Entry 6AM0 (X-ray diffraction, 2.84 A resolution); this record covers chains E and F of the 8 polymer chains in the assembly.

# Chain E
Name: KLLA0F23980p
Source organism: Kluyveromyces lactis (strain ATCC 8585 / CBS 2359 / DSM 70799 / NBRC 1267 / NRRL Y-1140 / WM37)
UniProtKB: Q6CIU1 (Q6CIU1_KLULA); residue numbers follow UniProt; this construct covers 1-275
Sequence (275 residues; numbered 1 to 275; the number before each row is that of its first residue):
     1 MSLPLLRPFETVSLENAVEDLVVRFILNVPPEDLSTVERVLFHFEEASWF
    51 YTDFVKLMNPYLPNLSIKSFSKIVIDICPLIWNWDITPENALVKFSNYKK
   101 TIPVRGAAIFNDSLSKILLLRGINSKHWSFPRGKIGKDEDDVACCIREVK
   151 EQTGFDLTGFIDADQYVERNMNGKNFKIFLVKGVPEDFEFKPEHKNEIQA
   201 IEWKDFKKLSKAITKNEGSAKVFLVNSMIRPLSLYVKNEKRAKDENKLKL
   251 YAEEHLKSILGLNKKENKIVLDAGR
Not modelled in the structure: 1, 217-221, 264-275
Differences from the reference sequence: engineered mutation Gln152 (Glu in Q6CIU1)
Ligand contacts: 6VQ ([[(2R,3S,4R,5R)-5-(2-azanyl-7-methyl-6-oxidanylidene-3H-purin-7-ium-9-yl)-3,4-bis(oxidanyl)oxolan-2-yl]methoxy-sulfanyl-phosphoryl] [[[(2R,3S,4R,5R)-5-(2-azanyl-7-methyl-6-oxidanylidene-3H-purin-7-ium-9-yl)-3,4-bis(oxidanyl)oxolan-2-yl]methoxy-sulfanyl-phosphoryl]oxy-oxidanyl-phosphoryl] hydrogen phosphate): Trp49, Thr52, Asp53, Lys100, Val104, Ser125, His127, Arg132, Lys134, Glu151, Lys174, Phe176, His194, Asn196, Glu197, Phe223
From the paper describing this entry:
  - mutagenesis - R39A, I102G: abolished catalytic activity with KLLA0A01474p
  - binding site for 6VQ: Trp49, Lys99, Arg132, Lys134, Phe223
  - catalytic residues: Lys134 (proposed by the authors, not directly observed)
  - specificity-determining residues: Phe223

# Chain F
Name: KLLA0E01827p
Source organism: Kluyveromyces lactis (strain ATCC 8585 / CBS 2359 / DSM 70799 / NBRC 1267 / NRRL Y-1140 / WM37)
UniProtKB: Q6CPV9 (Q6CPV9_KLULA); numbering as in UniProt (aligned over 1-188)
Sequence (190 residues; each row starts with the number of its first residue; numbers below 1 keep their minus sign (Gly-1 is residue -1)):
    -1 GSMSTETLEIYRKALNFNVIARYDPKIKQLLFHTPHATVYKWGDDNWNKL
    49 EYQGVLAIYLRDVGDKEAILPEVSSYDDTITGQQSEANTPHVLTGHDIYN
    99 YGLIIMNRINPDNFSLAIAPNSVLNKRKLFAPNREEELEPMKVEVRDDLV
   149 MIKTLKKEVYGIWVHTPEDRQNIYELIKYLLENEPTDSFT
Not modelled in the structure: -1 to 0, 77-83, 128-130
Differences from the reference sequence: expression tag (-1 to 0)

# Chain E / chain F interface
Pairs across the interface - 67 pairs, chain E then chain F:
  Ser2(E) with His89(F); Val90(F); Leu91(F), hydrogen bond (backbone-backbone); Ser113(F), hydrogen bond (backbone-backbone); Leu114(F); Ala115(F)
  Leu3(E) with Asp22(F); Ser113(F), hydrogen bond (backbone-side chain); Ala115(F), hydrophobic
  Pro4(E) with Leu68(F), hydrophobic; Pro69(F); Val90(F), hydrophobic; Leu91(F)
  Leu5(E) with Tyr21(F); Val71(F); Ile102(F), hydrophobic; Ser113(F)
  Leu6(E) with Arg20(F); Tyr21(F), hydrogen bond (backbone-backbone); Pro23(F), hydrophobic
  Arg7(E) with Val71(F); Ser72(F), hydrogen bond (side chain-backbone)
  Pro8(E) with Arg20(F); Tyr21(F)
  Phe9(E) with Tyr21(F)
  Asn16(E) with Arg20(F), hydrogen bond (backbone-side chain)
  Glu19(E) with Leu13(F); Val17(F); Arg20(F), salt bridge
  Asp20(E) with Val17(F); Tyr21(F), hydrogen bond; Met104(F)
  Val23(E) with Leu13(F), hydrophobic; Asn14(F); Val17(F), hydrophobic; Val53(F)
  Arg24(E) with Tyr21(F), hydrogen bond; Asn105(F), hydrogen bond (side chain-backbone); Arg106(F); Asn108(F); Pro109(F), hydrogen bond (side chain-backbone); Asn111(F), hydrogen bond
  Phe25(E) with Arg106(F), hydrogen bond (backbone-side chain)
  Leu27(E) with Arg10(F), hydrogen bond (backbone-side chain); Leu13(F), hydrophobic; Asn14(F)
  Asn28(E) with Arg10(F); Asn14(F), hydrogen bond; His31(F), hydrogen bond; Pro33(F); Val53(F)
  Val29(E) with Arg106(F)
  Pro30(E) with Pro33(F); His163(F)
  His43(E) with Arg106(F), hydrogen bond
  Glu46(E) with Arg106(F), salt bridge
  Phe50(E) with Arg106(F); Ile107(F); Asn108(F); Pro109(F)
  Phe54(E) with Ile107(F); Pro109(F), hydrophobic
  Met58(E) with Pro109(F), hydrophobic
  Cys78(E) with Tyr9(F), hydrogen bond
  Leu80(E) with Leu6(F); Tyr9(F), hydrophobic
  Asn83(E) with Met1(F)
Also at the interface, not in a pair above, chain E (29 interface residues in all): Val12, Ile77, Asp85
Also at the interface, not in a pair above, chain F (38 interface residues in all): Thr5, Tyr57, Arg59, Pro88, Tyr97

# In short
Chain E and chain F form an interface of 29 and 38 residues respectively; the contacts include 17 hydrogen
bonds and 2 salt bridges. Among the polar pairs are Glu19(E)-Arg20(F), Glu46(E)-Arg106(F) and
Leu3(E)-Ser113(F). Bound to chain E: compound 6VQ. The paper reports the catalytic residue Lys134(E); R39A and
I102G of chain E abolish catalytic activity with KLLA0A01474p.
Here chain E is KLLA0F23980p and chain F is KLLA0E01827p, both from Kluyveromyces lactis (strain ATCC 8585 /
CBS 2359 / DSM 70799 / NBRC 1267 / NRRL Y-1140 / WM37). Entry 6AM0 (Crystal structure of K. lactis
Edc1-Dcp1-Dcp2-Edc3 decapping complex with synthetic cap substrate analog) was determined by X-ray
diffraction.
